8WHB - chains C and J of the 10 polymer chains in the assembly; structure by electron microscopy, 3.17 A resolution.

[Chain C]
Name: Histone H2A.6
From: Arabidopsis thaliana
UniProtKB: Q9LD28 (H2A6_ARATH); residues 0-129 here correspond to UniProt positions 1-130 (UniProt number = residue number + 1)
Sequence (130 residues; each row starts with the number of its first residue; numbering starts at 0):
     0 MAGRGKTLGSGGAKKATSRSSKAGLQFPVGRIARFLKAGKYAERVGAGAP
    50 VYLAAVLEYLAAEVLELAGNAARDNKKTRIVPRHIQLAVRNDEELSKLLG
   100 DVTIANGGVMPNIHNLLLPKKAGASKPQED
Disordered / not traced: 0-14, 119-129

[Chain J]
Molecule: antisense strand (147-nt DNA)
Sequence (147 nucleotides; each row starts with the number of its first residue):
     1 ATCGGATGTATATATCTGACACGTGCCTGGAGACTAGGGAGTAATCCCCT
    51 TGGGCGGTTAAACGCGGGGGACAGCGCGTACGTGCGTTTAAGCGGTGCTA
   101 GAGCTGTCTACGACCAATTGAGCGGCCTCGGCACCGGGATTCTCGAT
Disordered / not traced: 135-147

[Chain C / chain J interface]
Pairs across the interface (8):
  Ala15(C) - DA31(J)  phosphate contact
  Ala15(C) - DG32(J)  phosphate contact
  Thr16(C) - DA31(J)  sugar contact
  Thr16(C) - DG32(J)  hydrogen bond to the phosphate
  Ser17(C) - DA31(J)  phosphate contact
  Arg18(C) - DA31(J)  salt bridge to the phosphate
  Arg33(C) - DG30(J)  salt bridge to the phosphate
  Arg78(C) - DC20(J)  sugar contact
Other interface residues (no listed pair), chain C (9 interface residues in all): Gly29, Arg30, Arg43
Other interface residues (no listed pair), chain J (5 interface residues in all): DG39

[In short]
9 residues of chain C and 5 residues of chain J are in contact; the contacts include 1 hydrogen bond and 2
salt bridges. Polar contacts include Thr16(C)-DG32(J), Arg18(C)-DA31(J) and Arg33(C)-DG30(J).
Chain C is Histone H2A.6 (Arabidopsis thaliana) and chain J is antisense strand (147-nt DNA); the structure,
Structure of nucleosome core particle of Arabidopsis thaliana, was determined by electron microscopy (same
publication as 8WH5, 8WH8, 8WH9 and 8WHA).
